2UVP - chains A and D of the 4 polymer chains in the assembly; structure by X-ray diffraction, 1.70 A resolution.

[Chain A]
Molecule: HOBA
Source organism: Helicobacter pylori
Reference sequence: O25828 (O25828_HELPY); residue numbers follow UniProt; this construct covers 1-180
Chain sequence (186 residues; each row starts with the number of its first residue; numbers below 1 keep their minus sign (Gly-5 is residue -5)):
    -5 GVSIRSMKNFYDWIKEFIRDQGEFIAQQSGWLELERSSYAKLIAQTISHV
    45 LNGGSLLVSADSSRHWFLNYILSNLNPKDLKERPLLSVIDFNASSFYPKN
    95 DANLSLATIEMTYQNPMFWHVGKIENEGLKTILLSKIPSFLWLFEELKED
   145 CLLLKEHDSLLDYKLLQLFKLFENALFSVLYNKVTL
Not modelled in the structure: -5 to 0
Differences from the reference sequence: conflict Ile12 (Val in O25828)
Ion coordination: Ca2+: Glu27 (shared with 2 residues of chain B)
UniProt features mapped onto this chain:
  - binding site (Ca(2+)): Glu17, Glu27, Glu140, Glu143, Asn176

[Chain D]
Molecule: HOBA
Source organism: Helicobacter pylori
Reference sequence: O25828 (O25828_HELPY); residue numbers follow UniProt; this construct covers 1-180
Chain sequence (186 residues; each row starts with the number of its first residue; numbers below 1 keep their minus sign (Gly-5 is residue -5)):
    -5 GVSIRSMKNFYDWIKEFVRDQGEFIAQQSGWLELERSSYAKLIAQTISHV
    45 LNGGSLLVSADSSRHWFLNYILSNLNPKDLKERPLLSVIDFNASSFYPKN
    95 DANLSLATIEMTYQNPMFWHVGKIENEGLKTILLSKIPSFLWLFEELKED
   145 CLLLKEHDSLLDYKLLQLFKLFENALFSVLYNKVTL
Not modelled in the structure: -5 to 1, 94-96
Ion coordination: Ca2+ site 1: Glu27 (shared with 2 residues of chain C)
UniProt features mapped onto this chain:
  - binding site (Ca(2+)): Glu17, Glu27, Glu140, Glu143, Asn176

[How chain A and chain D interact]
Contacting residue pairs (37):
  Gly47(A) - Met105(D)
  Asn70(A) - Ser89(D)
  Leu74(A) - Leu98(D)  hydrophobic
  Leu79(A) - Ser89(D)
  Leu79(A) - Leu98(D)  hydrophobic
  Leu79(A) - Ser99(D)
  Leu79(A) - Thr102(D)  hydrogen bond (backbone-side chain)
  Leu80(A) - Phe90(D)
  Ser81(A) - Phe90(D)
  Ser81(A) - Met105(D)
  Ser81(A) - Thr106(D)
  Val82(A) - Ser89(D)
  Val82(A) - Phe90(D)
  Ser89(A) - Asn70(D)
  Ser89(A) - Leu79(D)
  Ser89(A) - Val82(D)
  Phe90(A) - Leu80(D)
  Phe90(A) - Ser81(D)
  Phe90(A) - Val82(D)
  Leu98(A) - Leu74(D)  hydrophobic
  Leu98(A) - Leu79(D)
  Ser99(A) - Leu79(D)
  Thr102(A) - Leu79(D)  hydrogen bond (side chain-backbone)
  Glu104(A) - Gln108(D)
  Met105(A) - Gln108(D)
  Thr106(A) - Ser81(D)  hydrogen bond
  Thr106(A) - Ile83(D)
  Thr106(A) - Tyr107(D)
  Thr106(A) - Gln108(D)  hydrogen bond (backbone-backbone)
  Tyr107(A) - Thr106(D)
  Tyr107(A) - Tyr107(D)  hydrophobic
  Tyr107(A) - Gln108(D)
  Gln108(A) - Glu104(D)
  Gln108(A) - Met105(D)
  Gln108(A) - Thr106(D)  hydrogen bond (backbone-backbone)
  Gln108(A) - Tyr107(D)
  Gln108(A) - Gln108(D)
Other interface residues (no listed pair), chain A (20 interface residues in all): Ser49, Arg77, Ile83
Other interface residues (no listed pair), chain D (20 interface residues in all): Gly47, Ser49, Arg77

[Overview]
The chain A/chain D interface involves 20 residues from each chain, with 5 hydrogen bonds. Polar contacts
include Leu79(A)-Thr102(D), Thr102(A)-Leu79(D) and Thr106(A)-Ser81(D). UniProt lists 5 Ca2+-binding residues
on chain A; 5 Ca2+-binding residues on chain D.
Chain A is HOBA and chain D is HOBA, both from Helicobacter pylori; the structure, Crystal structure of HobA
(HP1230)from Helicobacter pylori, was determined by X-ray diffraction.
